Entry 6TIA (X-ray diffraction, 2.52 A resolution); this record covers chain A.

== Chain A ==
Molecule: Interleukin-1 receptor-associated kinase 4
Source organism: Homo sapiens
Notes: EC 2.7.11.1
UniProt: Q9NWZ3 (IRAK4_HUMAN), isoform Q9NWZ3-2; residues 154-460 here correspond to UniProt positions 30-336 (UniProt number = residue number - 124)
Sequence (308 residues; each row starts with the number of its first residue):
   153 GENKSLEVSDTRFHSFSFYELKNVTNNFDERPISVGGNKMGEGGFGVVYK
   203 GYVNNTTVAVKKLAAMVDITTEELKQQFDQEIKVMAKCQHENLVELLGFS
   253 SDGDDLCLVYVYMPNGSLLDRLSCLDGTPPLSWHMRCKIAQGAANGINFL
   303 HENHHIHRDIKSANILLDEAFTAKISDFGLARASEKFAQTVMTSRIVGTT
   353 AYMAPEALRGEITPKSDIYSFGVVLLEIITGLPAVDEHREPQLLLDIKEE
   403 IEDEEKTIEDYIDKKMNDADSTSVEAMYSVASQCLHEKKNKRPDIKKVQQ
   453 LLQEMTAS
Disordered / not traced: 153-162, 218-220, 337-342, 460
Sequence notes: expression tag (153)
Modified / non-standard residues: T345 (phosphothreonine; TPO); S346 (phosphoserine; SEP)
Small-molecule neighbours:
  - ND2 (4-(1-methylcyclopropyl)oxy-N-[1-(1-methylpiperidin-4-yl)pyrazol-4-yl]-6-(1-methylpyrazol-4-yl)pyrido[3,2-d]pyrimidin-2-amine), molecule 1: F165, K227, F230, D231, I234, K235, A238, F251, S253
  - ND2, molecule 2: M192, G193, E194, V200, A211, K213, E233, V246, Y262, V263, Y264, M265, P266, N267, G268, S269, D272, R273, D278, T280, L318, S328, D329

== Overview ==
Chain A binds compound ND2.
Chain A is Interleukin-1 receptor-associated kinase 4 (Homo sapiens); the structure, IRAK4 IN COMPLEX WITH
inhibitor, was determined by X-ray diffraction together with 6THW, 6THX, 6THZ and 6TI8 from the same study.
